PDB entry 7NIQ | electron microscopy, 4.30 A resolution (low resolution: residue-level contacts below are approximate; hydrogen-bond / salt-bridge calls are withheld) | chains B and C of the 3 polymer chains in the assembly

Chain B:
Molecule: Interferon-induced helicase C domain-containing protein 1
From: Mus musculus
Notes: EC 3.6.4.13
UniProt: Q8R5F7 (IFIH1_MOUSE); residues 1-1025 here = UniProt positions 1-1025
Amino-acid sequence (1025 residues; each row starts with the number of its first residue):
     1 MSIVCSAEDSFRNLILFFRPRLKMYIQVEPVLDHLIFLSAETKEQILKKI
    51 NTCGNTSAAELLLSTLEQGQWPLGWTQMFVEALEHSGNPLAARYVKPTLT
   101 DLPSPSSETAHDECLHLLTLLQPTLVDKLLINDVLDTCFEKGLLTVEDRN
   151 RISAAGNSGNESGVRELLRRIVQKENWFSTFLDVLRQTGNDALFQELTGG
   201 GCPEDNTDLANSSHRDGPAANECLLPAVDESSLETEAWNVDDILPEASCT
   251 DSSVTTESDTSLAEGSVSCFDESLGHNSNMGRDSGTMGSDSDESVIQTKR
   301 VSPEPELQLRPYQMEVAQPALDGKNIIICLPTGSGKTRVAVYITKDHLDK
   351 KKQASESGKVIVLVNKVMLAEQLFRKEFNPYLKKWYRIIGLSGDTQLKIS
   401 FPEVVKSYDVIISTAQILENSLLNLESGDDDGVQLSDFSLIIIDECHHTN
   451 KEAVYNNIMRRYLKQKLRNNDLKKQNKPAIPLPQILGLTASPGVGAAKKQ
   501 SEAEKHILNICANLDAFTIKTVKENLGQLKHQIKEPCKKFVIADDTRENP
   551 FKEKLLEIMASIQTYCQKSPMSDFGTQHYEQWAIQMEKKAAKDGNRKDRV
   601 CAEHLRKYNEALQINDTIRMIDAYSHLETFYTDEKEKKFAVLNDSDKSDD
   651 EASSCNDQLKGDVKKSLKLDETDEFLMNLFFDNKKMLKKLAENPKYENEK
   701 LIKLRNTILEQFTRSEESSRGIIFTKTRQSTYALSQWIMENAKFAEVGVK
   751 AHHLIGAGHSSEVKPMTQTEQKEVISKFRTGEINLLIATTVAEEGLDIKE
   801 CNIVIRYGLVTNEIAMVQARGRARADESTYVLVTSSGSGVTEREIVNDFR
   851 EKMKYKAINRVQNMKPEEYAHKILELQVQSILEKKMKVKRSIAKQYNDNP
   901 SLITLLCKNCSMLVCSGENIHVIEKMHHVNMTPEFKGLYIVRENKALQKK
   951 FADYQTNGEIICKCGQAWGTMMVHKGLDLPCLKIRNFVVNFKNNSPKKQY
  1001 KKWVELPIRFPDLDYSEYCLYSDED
Unresolved in the structure: 1-305, 644-669, 696-698, 717-719, 946-955, 1021-1025
Sequence notes: engineered mutation Lys-854 (Met in Q8R5F7)
Metal / ion sites: Zn2+: Cys-907, Cys-910, Cys-962, Cys-964
Small-molecule neighbours:
  - ADP (adenosine-5'-diphosphate): Gln-308, Leu-309, Arg-310, Gln-313, Pro-331, Thr-332, Gly-333, Ser-334, Gly-335, Lys-336, Thr-337, Arg-338, Asp-797
  - tetrafluoroaluminate (ALF): Pro-331, Thr-332, Gly-333, Lys-336, Glu-445, Ala-490, Gly-795, Gln-818
Reported in the primary citation:
  - mutagenesis - S491A/M854K, E813A/M854K: abolished catalytic activity
  - mutagenesis - S491A/E813A/M854K: increased catalytic activity
  - mutagenesis - H871A/E875A: increased signaling in response to without poly(I:C) stimulation
  - mutagenesis - D848K/F849A/R850E: abolished signaling

Chain C:
Molecule: 14-nt RNA strand
Sequence (14 nucleotides; numbered 1 to 14; the number before each row is that of its first residue):
     1 CAAGCCGAGGAGAU

Chain B / chain C interface:
Pairs across the interface - 26 pairs, chain B then chain C:
  Lys-451(B) with G9(C); G10(C)
  Glu-452(B) with A8(C); G9(C)
  Ala-453(B) with A8(C)
  Gln-577(B) with G12(C)
  His-578(B) with A13(C)
  Gln-581(B) with G12(C); A13(C)
  His-759(B) with G4(C)
  Thr-767(B) with C1(C)
  Thr-811(B) with G10(C); A11(C)
  Asn-812(B) with G10(C); A11(C)
  Arg-843(B) with A11(C); G12(C)
  Met-926(B) with G4(C); C5(C)
  His-927(B) with G4(C)
  Thr-956(B) with A2(C)
  Met-972(B) with A3(C)
  Lys-983(B) with G4(C); C5(C)
  Lys-1002(B) with C6(C)
  Val-1004(B) with C6(C)
Other interface residues (no listed pair), chain B (22 interface residues in all): Pro-765, Asn-957, Thr-970, Trp-1003
Other interface residues (no listed pair), chain C (13 interface residues in all): G7

In short:
The interface between chain B and chain C involves 22 residues on one side and 13 on the other. Bound to chain
B: ADP and tetrafluoroaluminate. The paper reports that S491A/M854K and E813A/M854K of chain B abolish
catalytic activity; S491A/E813A/M854K of chain B increase catalytic activity; 5 substitutions were tested in
all.
Chain B is Interferon-induced helicase C domain-containing protein 1 (Mus musculus) and chain C is a 14-nt RNA
strand; the structure, CryoEM structure of disease related M854K MDA5-dsRNA filament in complex with
ADP-AlF4(Major class), was determined by electron microscopy (same publication as 7BKP, 7BKQ, 7NGA and 7NIC).
